7XTU - chain A; structure by X-ray diffraction, 2.43 A resolution.

[Chain A]
Name: alpha/beta hydrolase
Source organism: Thermobifida fusca
Notes: EC 3.1.1.74; engineered mutation(s): S130A
Amino-acid sequence (261 residues; row label = number of the first residue in the row):
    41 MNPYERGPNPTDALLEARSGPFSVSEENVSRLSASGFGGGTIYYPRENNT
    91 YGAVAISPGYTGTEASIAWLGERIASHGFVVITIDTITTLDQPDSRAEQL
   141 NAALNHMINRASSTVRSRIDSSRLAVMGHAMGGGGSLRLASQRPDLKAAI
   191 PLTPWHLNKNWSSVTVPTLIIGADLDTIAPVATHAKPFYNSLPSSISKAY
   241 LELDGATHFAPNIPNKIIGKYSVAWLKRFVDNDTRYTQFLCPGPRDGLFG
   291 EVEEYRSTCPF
Disulfides: Cys281-Cys299

[In short]
Chain A is alpha/beta hydrolase (Thermobifida fusca); the structure, The structure of TfCut S130A, was
determined by X-ray diffraction, deposited together with 7XTR, 7XTS, 7XTT, 7XTV and 7XTW.
